Entry 8IQ6 (electron microscopy, 3.40 A resolution); this record covers chains A and R of the 5 polymer chains in the assembly.

# Chain A
Molecule: Guanine nucleotide-binding protein G(s) subunit alpha isoforms short
Organism: Homo sapiens
UniProt: P63092 (GNAS2_HUMAN); the construct has insertions or renumbered stretches relative to UniProt, so the offset changes along the chain: 17-56 = UniProt 17-56; 188-195 = UniProt 57-64; 204-253 = UniProt 204-253; 264-394 = UniProt 264-394
Amino-acid sequence (245 residues; each row starts with the number of its first residue; note: 141 numbers in that range are skipped by the numbering (no residue carries them; nothing is unmodelled there)):
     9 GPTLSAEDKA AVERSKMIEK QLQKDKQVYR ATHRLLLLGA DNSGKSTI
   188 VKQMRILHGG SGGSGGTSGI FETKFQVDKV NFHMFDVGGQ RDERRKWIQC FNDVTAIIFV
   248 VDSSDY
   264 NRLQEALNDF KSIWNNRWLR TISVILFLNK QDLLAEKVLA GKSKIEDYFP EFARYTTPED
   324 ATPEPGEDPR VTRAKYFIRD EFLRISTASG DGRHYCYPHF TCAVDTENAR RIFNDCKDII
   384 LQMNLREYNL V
Not modelled in the structure: 9-16, 188-206, 304-310, 326-335
Differences from the reference sequence: expression tag (9-16); conflict Ala19 (Gln in P63092), Val20 (Arg in P63092), Arg22 (Ala in P63092), Ser23 (Asn in P63092), Met25 (Lys in P63092), Asp49 (Gly in P63092), Asn50 (Glu in P63092), Asp249 (Ala in P63092), Asp252 (Ser in P63092), Asp272 (Leu in P63092), Ala372 (Ile in P63092), Ile375 (Val in P63092), Lys380 (Arg in P63092), Leu384 (Gln in P63092), Gln385 (Arg in P63092), Asn387 (His in P63092), Glu390 (Gln in P63092), Asn392 (Glu in P63092), Val394 (Leu in P63092); linker (196-203)

# Chain R
Molecule: Prostaglandin F2-alpha receptor
Organism: Homo sapiens
UniProt: P43088 (PF2R_HUMAN); residues 1-359 here = UniProt positions 1-359
Amino-acid sequence (384 residues; each row starts with the number of its first residue; numbers below 1 keep their minus sign (Asp-7 is residue -7)):
    -7 DYKDDDDAMS MNNSKQLVSP AAALLSNTTC QTENRLSVFF SVIFMTVGIL SNSLAIAILM
    53 KAYQRFRQKS KASFLLLASG LVITDFFGHL INGAIAVFVY ASDKEWIRFD QSNVLCSIFG
   113 ICMVFSGLCP LLLGSVMAIE RCIGVTKPIF HSTKITSKHV KMMLSGVCLF AVFIALLPIL
   173 GHRDYKIQAS RTWCFYNTED IKDWEDRFYL LLFSFLGLLA LGVSLLCNAI TGITLLRVKF
   233 KSQQHRQGRS HHLEMVIQLL AIMCVSCICW SPFLVTMANI GINGNHSLET CETTLFALRM
   293 ATWNQILDPW VYILLRKAVL KNLYKLASQC CGVHVISLHI WELSSIKNSL KVAAISESPV
   353 AEKSASTHHH HHHGGSGGLE VLFQ
Not modelled in the structure: -7 to 26, 230-242, 314-376
Differences from the reference sequence: expression tag (-7 to 0, 360-376)
Disulfides: Cys108-Cys186
Residues lining bound ligands: 7WT (Z-7-[(1R,2R,3R,5S)-3,5-bis(oxidanyl)-2-[(3R)-3-oxidanyl-5-phenyl-pentyl]cyclopentyl]hept-5-enoic acid): Ser33, Phe36, Met37, His81, Asn84, Gly85, Ala88, Tyr92, Phe111, Met115, Ser118, Gly119, Thr184, Trp185, Trp262, Phe265, Leu287, Leu290, Arg291, Ala293, Thr294, Gln297
Curated features (UniProtKB/Swiss-Prot):
  - glycosylation (N-linked (GlcNAc...) asparagine): Asn4, Asn19
Reported in the primary citation:
  - binding site for 7WT: Trp262, Phe265
  - specificity-determining residues: Gly85, Phe265
  - mutagenesis - F265L: decreased signaling in response to 7WT
  - mutagenesis - G85T: abolished signaling in response to PGF2alpha
  - mutagenesis - S33P: unchanged signaling in response to PGF2alpha
  - mutagenesis - S33P: increased signaling in response to PGE2
  - mutagenesis - H81Q: decreased signaling in response to PGF2alpha
  - mutagenesis - H81Q: decreased signaling in response to PGE2

# How chain A and chain R interact
Residue-residue contacts (40; chain A residue first):
  His41(A) - Ile141(R)
  His41(A) - Thr145(R)
  Val217(A) - Ile141(R)  hydrophobic
  Gly355(A) - His243(R)
  Lys380(A) - Pro140(R)
  Ile383(A) - Pro140(R)
  Ile383(A) - Ser144(R)
  Leu384(A) - Val137(R)
  Leu384(A) - Pro140(R)
  Gln385(A) - His243(R)
  Gln385(A) - His244(R)
  Asn387(A) - Gly136(R)  hydrogen bond (side chain-backbone)
  Asn387(A) - Pro140(R)
  Asn387(A) - His143(R)
  Leu388(A) - Leu227(R)  hydrophobic
  Leu388(A) - His244(R)
  Arg389(A) - Phe58(R)
  Glu390(A) - Phe58(R)
  Glu390(A) - Ser62(R)
  Glu390(A) - Lys63(R)
  Glu390(A) - Ala64(R)
  Glu390(A) - Ser65(R)
  Glu390(A) - Phe66(R)
  Tyr391(A) - Phe66(R)  hydrophobic
  Tyr391(A) - Glu132(R)  hydrogen bond
  Tyr391(A) - Arg133(R)
  Tyr391(A) - His143(R)
  Tyr391(A) - Met247(R)  hydrophobic
  Asn392(A) - His243(R)
  Asn392(A) - Glu246(R)
  Asn392(A) - Met247(R)
  Asn392(A) - Arg308(R)
  Leu393(A) - Phe58(R)
  Leu393(A) - Leu67(R)  hydrophobic
  Leu393(A) - Ile305(R)  hydrophobic
  Leu393(A) - Ala310(R)
  Leu393(A) - Val311(R)  hydrophobic
  Val394(A) - Arg57(R)
  Val394(A) - Phe58(R)
  Val394(A) - His243(R)
Other interface residues (no listed pair), chain A (19 interface residues in all): Arg38, Ala39, Lys216, Phe376
Other interface residues (no listed pair), chain R (29 interface residues in all): Ala54, Lys146, Gln250

# Overview
The interface between chain A and chain R involves 19 residues on one side and 29 on the other; the contacts
include 2 hydrogen bonds. Polar contacts include Asn387(A)-Gly136(R) and Tyr391(A)-Glu132(R). The paper
reports a binding site for 7WT at Trp262(R) and Phe265(R); F265L of chain R reduces signaling in response to
7WT; 4 substitutions were tested in all.
Chain A is Guanine nucleotide-binding protein G(s) subunit alpha isoforms short and chain R is Prostaglandin
F2-alpha receptor, both from Homo sapiens; the structure, Cryo-EM structure of Latanoprost-bound
prostaglandin-F2-alpha receptor-miniGq-Nb35 complex, was determined by electron microscopy together with 8IQ4
from the same study.
